4Y6Z - chains T and U of the 34 polymer chains in the assembly; structure by X-ray diffraction, 2.70 A resolution.

Chain T:
Name: Probable proteasome subunit alpha type-7
Organism: Saccharomyces cerevisiae (strain ATCC 204508 / S288c)
Notes: EC 3.4.25.1
UniProt: P21242 (PSA7_YEAST); residues -3 to 284 here correspond to UniProt positions 1-288 (UniProt number = residue number + 4)
Amino-acid sequence (288 residues; row label = number of the first residue in the row; numbers below 1 keep their minus sign (Met-3 is residue -3)):
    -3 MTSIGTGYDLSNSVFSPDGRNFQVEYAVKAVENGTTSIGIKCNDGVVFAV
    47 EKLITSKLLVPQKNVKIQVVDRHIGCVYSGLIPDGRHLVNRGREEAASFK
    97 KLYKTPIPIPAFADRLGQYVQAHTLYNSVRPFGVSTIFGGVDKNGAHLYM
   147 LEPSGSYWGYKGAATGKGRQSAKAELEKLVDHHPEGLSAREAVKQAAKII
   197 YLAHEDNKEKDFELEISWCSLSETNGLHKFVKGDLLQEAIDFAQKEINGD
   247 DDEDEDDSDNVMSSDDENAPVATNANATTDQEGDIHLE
Unresolved in the structure: -3 to 1, 245-284
UniProt features mapped onto this chain:
  - modified residue: Thr-2 (N-acetylthreonine)

Chain U:
Name: Proteasome subunit alpha type-1
Organism: Saccharomyces cerevisiae (strain ATCC 204508 / S288c)
Notes: EC 3.4.25.1
UniProt: P21243 (PSA1_YEAST); residues -8 to 243 here correspond to UniProt positions 1-252 (UniProt number = residue number + 9)
Amino-acid sequence (252 residues; each row starts with the number of its first residue; numbers below 1 keep their minus sign (Met-8 is residue -8)):
    -8 MSGAAAASAAGYDRHITIFSPEGRLYQVEYAFKATNQTNINSLAVRGKDC
    42 TVVISQKKVPDKLLDPTTVSYIFCISRTIGMVVNGPIPDARNAALRAKAE
    92 AAEFRYKYGYDMPCDVLAKRMANLSQIYTQRAYMRPLGVILTFVSVDEEL
   142 GPSIYKTDPAGYYVGYKATATGPKQQEITTNLENHFKKSKIDHINEESWE
   192 KVVEFAITHMIDALGTEFSKNDLEVGVATKDKFFTLSAENIEERLVAIAE
   242 QD
Unresolved in the structure: -8 to 1, 243

How chain T and chain U interact:
Contacting residue pairs (62):
  Thr2(T) - His6(U)
  Gly3(T) - His6(U)
  Tyr4(T) - Arg5(U)
  Tyr4(T) - His6(U)
  Tyr4(T) - Tyr21(U)  hydrogen bond
  Ser9(T) - Arg126(U)
  Val10(T) - His6(U)
  Val10(T) - Gln18(U)
  Phe11(T) - Gln18(U)  hydrogen bond (backbone-side chain)
  Phe11(T) - Tyr21(U)
  Phe11(T) - Ala22(U)  hydrophobic
  Phe11(T) - Ala25(U)  hydrophobic
  Phe11(T) - Arg126(U)
  Phe11(T) - Pro127(U)
  Phe11(T) - Gly129(U)
  Ser12(T) - Tyr21(U)
  Pro13(T) - Tyr21(U)  hydrophobic
  Pro13(T) - Lys24(U)  hydrogen bond (backbone-side chain)
  Asp14(T) - Lys24(U)
  Gly15(T) - Tyr21(U)
  Gly15(T) - Ala25(U)
  Lys37(T) - Asp56(U)  salt bridge
  Gln114(T) - Arg82(U)  hydrogen bond (side chain-backbone)
  Gln114(T) - Asn83(U)
  Gln114(T) - Leu86(U)
  Gln117(T) - Pro79(U)
  Gln117(T) - Asp80(U)
  Gln117(T) - Asn83(U)  hydrogen bond
  Gln117(T) - Arg126(U)
  Thr120(T) - Arg126(U)  hydrogen bond (backbone-side chain)
  Leu121(T) - Tyr124(U)
  Leu121(T) - Arg126(U)
  Leu121(T) - Leu128(U)  hydrophobic
  Tyr122(T) - Tyr124(U)
  Tyr122(T) - Met125(U)  hydrophobic
  Ser150(T) - Pro79(U)
  Gly151(T) - Pro79(U)
  Ser152(T) - Ile78(U)
  Ser152(T) - Pro79(U)
  Tyr153(T) - Arg82(U)  hydrogen bond (backbone-side chain)
  Trp154(T) - Leu55(U)  hydrophobic
  Trp154(T) - Thr59(U)
  Trp154(T) - Val60(U)  hydrophobic
  Trp154(T) - Ser61(U)
  Trp154(T) - Tyr62(U)
  Trp154(T) - Ile78(U)  hydrophobic
  Trp154(T) - Arg82(U)
  Gly155(T) - Leu55(U)
  Gly155(T) - Asp56(U)  hydrogen bond (backbone-backbone)
  Gly155(T) - Thr59(U)  hydrogen bond (backbone-side chain)
  Tyr156(T) - Leu54(U)
  Tyr156(T) - Leu55(U)
  Tyr156(T) - Asp56(U)
  Lys157(T) - Leu54(U)  hydrogen bond (backbone-backbone)
  Lys157(T) - Leu55(U)
  Gly158(T) - Leu54(U)  hydrogen bond (backbone-backbone)
  Lys169(T) - Leu54(U)
  Leu172(T) - Leu54(U)  hydrophobic
  Glu173(T) - Lys53(U)  salt bridge
  Glu173(T) - Leu54(U)
  Val176(T) - Leu54(U)  hydrophobic
  Asp177(T) - Lys53(U)  salt bridge
Interface residues without a listed pair, chain T (31 interface residues in all): Asp110
Interface residues without a listed pair, chain U (29 interface residues in all): Asp52, Pro57

Overview:
Chain T and chain U form an interface of 31 and 29 residues respectively; the contacts include 11 hydrogen
bonds and 3 salt bridges. Among the polar pairs are Lys37(T)-Asp56(U), Glu173(T)-Lys53(U) and
Asp177(T)-Lys53(U).
Here chain T is Probable proteasome subunit alpha type-7 and chain U is Proteasome subunit alpha type-1, both
from Saccharomyces cerevisiae (strain ATCC 204508 / S288c). Entry 4Y6Z (Yeast 20S proteasome in complex with
Ac-PAL-ep) was determined by X-ray diffraction together with 4Y69, 4Y6A, 4Y6V, 4Y70, 4Y74, 4Y75 and 34 further
entries from the same study.
